PDB entry 7UUI | electron microscopy, 2.90 A resolution | chain m

# Chain m
Name: Nucleolar GTP-binding protein 2
Organism: Saccharomyces cerevisiae BY4741
UniProt: P53742 (NOG2_YEAST); numbering as in UniProt (aligned over 1-486)
Amino-acid sequence (486 residues; numbered 1 to 486; the number before each row is that of its first residue):
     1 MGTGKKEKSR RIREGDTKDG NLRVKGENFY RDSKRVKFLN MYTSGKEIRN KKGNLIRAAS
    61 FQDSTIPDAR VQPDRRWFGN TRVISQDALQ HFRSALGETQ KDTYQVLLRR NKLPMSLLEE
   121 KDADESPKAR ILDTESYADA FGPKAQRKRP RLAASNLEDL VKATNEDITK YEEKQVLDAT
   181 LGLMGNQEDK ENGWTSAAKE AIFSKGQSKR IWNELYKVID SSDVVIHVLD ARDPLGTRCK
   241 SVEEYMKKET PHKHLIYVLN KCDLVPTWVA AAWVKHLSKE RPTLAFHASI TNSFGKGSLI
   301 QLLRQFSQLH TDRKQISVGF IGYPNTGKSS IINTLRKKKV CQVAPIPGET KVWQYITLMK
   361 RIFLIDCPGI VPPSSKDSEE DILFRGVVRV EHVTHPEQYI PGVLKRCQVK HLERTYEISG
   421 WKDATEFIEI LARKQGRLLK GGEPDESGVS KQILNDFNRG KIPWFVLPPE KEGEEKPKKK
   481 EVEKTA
Not modelled in the structure: 1, 15-23, 119-126, 471-486
Metal / ion sites: K+: Asn-325, Ala-344, Ile-346 (together with GDP); Mg2+: Ser-329, Thr-350 (together with GDP)
Residues lining bound ligands: GDP (guanosine-5'-diphosphate): Asn-260, Lys-261, Asp-263, Leu-264, His-287, Ala-288, Tyr-323, Pro-324, Asn-325, Thr-326, Gly-327, Lys-328, Ser-329, Ser-330, Val-343, Ala-344, Pro-345
Curated features (UniProtKB/Swiss-Prot):
  - binding site (GTP): Gly-322 to Ser-329, Asp-366 to Ile-370
  - modified residue (Phosphoserine): Ser-60, Ser-85, Ser-155

# Summary
Bound to chain m: GDP. Asn-325, Ala-344 and Ile-346 form the K+ site. Ser-329 and Thr-350 form the Mg2+ site.
From UniProt: 13 GTP-binding residues.
Chain m is Nucleolar GTP-binding protein 2 (Saccharomyces cerevisiae BY4741); the structure, Nucleoplasmic
pre-60S intermediate of the Nog2 containing post-rotation state from a SPB1 D52A strain, was determined by
electron microscopy.
